PDB entry 7Y89 | electron microscopy, 3.02 A resolution | chains C and S of the 5 polymer chains in the assembly

== Chain C ==
Protein: Guanine nucleotide-binding protein G(i) subunit alpha-1
Source organism: Homo sapiens
Reference sequence: P63096 (GNAI1_HUMAN); residue numbers follow UniProt; this construct covers 4-354
Amino-acid sequence (351 residues; each row starts with the number of its first residue):
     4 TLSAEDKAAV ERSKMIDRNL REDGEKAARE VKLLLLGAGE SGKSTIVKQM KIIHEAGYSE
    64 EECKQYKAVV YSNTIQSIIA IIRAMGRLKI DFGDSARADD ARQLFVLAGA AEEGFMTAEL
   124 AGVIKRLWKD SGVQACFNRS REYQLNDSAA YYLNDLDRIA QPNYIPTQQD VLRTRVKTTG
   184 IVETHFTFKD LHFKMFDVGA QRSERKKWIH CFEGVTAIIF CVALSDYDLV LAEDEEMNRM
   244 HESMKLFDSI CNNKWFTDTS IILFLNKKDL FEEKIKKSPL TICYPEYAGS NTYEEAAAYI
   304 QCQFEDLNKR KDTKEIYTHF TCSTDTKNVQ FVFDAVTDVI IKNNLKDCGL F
Unresolved in the structure: 54-181, 231-240, 282-288
Construct notes: conflict Ala-203 (Gly in P63096), Ser-326 (Ala in P63096)
Curated features (UniProtKB/Swiss-Prot):
  - region: Lys-35 to Thr-48 (G1 motif), Asp-173 to Thr-181 (G2 motif), Phe-196 to Gly-202, Gln-204, Arg-205 (G3 motif), Ile-265 to Asp-272 (G4 motif), Thr-324, Cys-325, Thr-327 to Thr-329 (G5 motif)
  - binding site (GTP): Glu-43 to Thr-48, Ser-151, Leu-175 to Thr-181, Asp-200 to Gly-202, Gln-204, Asn-269 to Asp-272
  - binding site (Mg(2+)): Ser-47, Thr-181
  - modified residue: Arg-178 (ADP-ribosylarginine), Gln-204 (Deamidated glutamine), Cys-351 (ADP-ribosylcysteine)
  - natural variant: Gly-40 (G40C: In NEDHISB; G40R: In NEDHISB), Gly-45 (G45D: In NEDHISB), Thr-48 (T48I: In NEDHISB; T48K: In NEDHISB), Gln-52 (Q52P: In NEDHISB), Ser-75 (deletion: In NEDHISB; uncertain significance), Gln-172 (deletion: In NEDHISB), Asp-173 (D173V: In NEDHISB), Glu-186 to Phe-189 (deletion: In NEDHISB; uncertain significance), Cys-224 (C224Y: In NEDHISB), Lys-270 (K270N: In NEDHISB; K270R: In NEDHISB), Asp-272 (D272G: In NEDHISB), Val-332 (V332E: In NEDHISB; uncertain significance)
  - mutagenesis: Gly-42 (G42R: Abolishes switch to an activated conformation and dissociation from beta and gamma subunits upon GTP binding. Abolishes interaction with RGS family members), Glu-116 (E116L: Enhances interaction (inactive GDP-bound) with RGS14), Gln-147 (Q147L: Enhances interaction (inactive GDP-bound) with RGS14), Glu-245 (E245L: Enhances interaction (inactive GDP-bound) with RGS14)

== Chain S ==
Protein: Guanine nucleotide-binding protein G(I)/G(S)/G(O) subunit gamma-2
Source organism: Homo sapiens
Amino-acid sequence (248 residues; each row starts with the number of its first residue; note: 2 numbers in that range are skipped by the numbering (no residue carries them; nothing is unmodelled there); a row labelled like 121A-121O holds insertion residues (121A, then the next letters in order)):
     1 DVQLVESGGG LVQPGGSRKL SCSASGFAFS SFGMHWVRQA PEKGLEWVAY ISSGSGTIYY
    61 ADTVKGRFTI SRDDPKNTLF LQMTSLRSED TAMYYCVRSI YYYGSSPFDF WGQGTTLTVS
   121 S
121A-121O GGGGSGGGGSGGGGS
   124 SDIVMTQATS SVPVTPGESV SISCRSSKSL LHSNGNTYLY WFLQRPGQSP QLLIYRMSNL
   184 ASGVPDRFSG SGSGTAFTLT ISRLEAEDVG VYYCMQHLEY PLTFGAGTKL EL
Unresolved in the structure: 121A-121O
Disulfides: Cys-22/Cys-96, Cys-147/Cys-217

== Chain C / chain S interface ==
Residue-residue contacts (20):
  Ser-6(C) with His-155(S), hydrogen bond; Tyr-161(S), hydrogen bond
  Ala-7(C) with Leu-221(S); Tyr-223(S), hydrophobic
  Glu-8(C) with Tyr-161(S); Tyr-163(S), hydrogen bond; Arg-179(S), salt bridge; His-220(S)
  Asp-9(C) with Asn-157(S), hydrogen bond
  Ala-11(C) with Tyr-101(S), hydrophobic
  Ala-12(C) with Tyr-101(S)
  Glu-14(C) with Ser-52(S); Ser-53(S); Gly-54(S); Thr-57(S), hydrogen bond
  Arg-15(C) with Ile-100(S); Tyr-101(S); Tyr-102(S)
  Met-18(C) with Ser-53(S); Gly-54(S)
Other interface residues (no listed pair), chain C (11 interface residues in all): Thr-4, Leu-5
Other interface residues (no listed pair), chain S (18 interface residues in all): Ser-31, Tyr-50, Pro-107

== Overview ==
The interface between chain C and chain S involves 11 residues on one side and 18 on the other, with 5
hydrogen bonds and 1 salt bridge. Among the polar pairs are Glu-8(C)/Arg-179(S), Ser-6(C)/His-155(S) and
Ser-6(C)/Tyr-161(S).
Chain C is Guanine nucleotide-binding protein G(i) subunit alpha-1 and chain S is Guanine nucleotide-binding
protein G(I)/G(S)/G(O) subunit gamma-2, both from Homo sapiens; the structure, Structure of the GPR17-Gi
complex, was determined by electron microscopy.
